PDB entry 4J2V | X-ray diffraction, 2.12 A resolution | chain A

== Chain A ==
Protein: Serum albumin
Source organism: Equus caballus
Reference sequence: P35747 (ALBU_HORSE); residues 1-583 here correspond to UniProt positions 25-607 (UniProt number = residue number + 24)
Sequence (583 residues; each row starts with the number of its first residue):
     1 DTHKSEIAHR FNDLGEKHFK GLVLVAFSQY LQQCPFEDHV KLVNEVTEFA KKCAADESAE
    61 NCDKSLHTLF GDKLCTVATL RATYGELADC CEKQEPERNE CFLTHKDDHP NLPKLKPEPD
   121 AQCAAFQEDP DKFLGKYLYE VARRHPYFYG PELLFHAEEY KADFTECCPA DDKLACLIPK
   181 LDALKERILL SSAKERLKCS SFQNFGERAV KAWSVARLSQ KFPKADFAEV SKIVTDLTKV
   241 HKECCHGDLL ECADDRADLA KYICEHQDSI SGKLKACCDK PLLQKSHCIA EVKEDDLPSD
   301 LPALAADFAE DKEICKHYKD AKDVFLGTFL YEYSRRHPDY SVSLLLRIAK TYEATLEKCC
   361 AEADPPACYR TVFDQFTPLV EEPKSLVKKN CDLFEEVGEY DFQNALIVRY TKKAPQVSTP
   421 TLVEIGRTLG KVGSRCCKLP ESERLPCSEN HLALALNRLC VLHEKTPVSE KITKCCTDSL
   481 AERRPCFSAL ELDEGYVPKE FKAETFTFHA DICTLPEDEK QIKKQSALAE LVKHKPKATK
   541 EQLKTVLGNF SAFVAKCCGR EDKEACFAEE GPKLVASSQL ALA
Not modelled in the structure: 1-2
Swiss-Prot annotation at these positions:
  - binding site (Cu cation): His3
  - binding site (Ca(2+)): Glu6, Asp13, Glu243, Asp248, Glu251, Asp254, Asp258
  - binding site (Zn(2+)): His67, His246, Asp248
  - modified residue: Ser5 (Phosphoserine), Ser58 (Phosphoserine), Ser65 (Phosphoserine), Thr83 (Phosphothreonine), Ser418 (Phosphoserine), Thr419 (Phosphothreonine), Thr421 (Phosphothreonine), Ser488 (Phosphoserine), Lys533 (N6-methyllysine), Thr545 (Phosphothreonine), Lys563 (N6-succinyllysine)
Cystine bridges: Cys53-Cys62, Cys75-Cys91, Cys90-Cys101, Cys123-Cys168, Cys167-Cys176, Cys199-Cys245, Cys244-Cys252, Cys264-Cys278, Cys277-Cys288, Cys315-Cys360, Cys359-Cys368, Cys391-Cys437, Cys436-Cys447, Cys460-Cys476, Cys475-Cys486, Cys513-Cys558, Cys557-Cys566

== Overview ==
From UniProt: Cu cation-binding residue His3, 7 Ca2+-binding residues and 3 Zn2+-binding residues.
Chain A is Serum albumin (Equus caballus); the structure, Crystal Structure of Equine Serum Albumin in complex
with 3,5-diiodosalicylic acid, was determined by X-ray diffraction (same publication as 4JK4).
